PDB entry 9N36 | electron microscopy, 2.72 A resolution | chains A and C of the 5 polymer chains in the assembly

Chain A:
Name: RNA-directed RNA polymerase L
From: human respiratory syncytial virus
Notes: EC 2.7.7.48, 3.6.1.-, 2.7.7.88, 2.1.1.375
Reference sequence: P28887 (L_HRSVA); residues 1-2165 here = UniProt positions 1-2165
Amino-acid sequence (2201 residues; numbered -35 to 2165; the number before each row is that of its first residue; numbers below 1 keep their minus sign (Met-35 is residue -35)):
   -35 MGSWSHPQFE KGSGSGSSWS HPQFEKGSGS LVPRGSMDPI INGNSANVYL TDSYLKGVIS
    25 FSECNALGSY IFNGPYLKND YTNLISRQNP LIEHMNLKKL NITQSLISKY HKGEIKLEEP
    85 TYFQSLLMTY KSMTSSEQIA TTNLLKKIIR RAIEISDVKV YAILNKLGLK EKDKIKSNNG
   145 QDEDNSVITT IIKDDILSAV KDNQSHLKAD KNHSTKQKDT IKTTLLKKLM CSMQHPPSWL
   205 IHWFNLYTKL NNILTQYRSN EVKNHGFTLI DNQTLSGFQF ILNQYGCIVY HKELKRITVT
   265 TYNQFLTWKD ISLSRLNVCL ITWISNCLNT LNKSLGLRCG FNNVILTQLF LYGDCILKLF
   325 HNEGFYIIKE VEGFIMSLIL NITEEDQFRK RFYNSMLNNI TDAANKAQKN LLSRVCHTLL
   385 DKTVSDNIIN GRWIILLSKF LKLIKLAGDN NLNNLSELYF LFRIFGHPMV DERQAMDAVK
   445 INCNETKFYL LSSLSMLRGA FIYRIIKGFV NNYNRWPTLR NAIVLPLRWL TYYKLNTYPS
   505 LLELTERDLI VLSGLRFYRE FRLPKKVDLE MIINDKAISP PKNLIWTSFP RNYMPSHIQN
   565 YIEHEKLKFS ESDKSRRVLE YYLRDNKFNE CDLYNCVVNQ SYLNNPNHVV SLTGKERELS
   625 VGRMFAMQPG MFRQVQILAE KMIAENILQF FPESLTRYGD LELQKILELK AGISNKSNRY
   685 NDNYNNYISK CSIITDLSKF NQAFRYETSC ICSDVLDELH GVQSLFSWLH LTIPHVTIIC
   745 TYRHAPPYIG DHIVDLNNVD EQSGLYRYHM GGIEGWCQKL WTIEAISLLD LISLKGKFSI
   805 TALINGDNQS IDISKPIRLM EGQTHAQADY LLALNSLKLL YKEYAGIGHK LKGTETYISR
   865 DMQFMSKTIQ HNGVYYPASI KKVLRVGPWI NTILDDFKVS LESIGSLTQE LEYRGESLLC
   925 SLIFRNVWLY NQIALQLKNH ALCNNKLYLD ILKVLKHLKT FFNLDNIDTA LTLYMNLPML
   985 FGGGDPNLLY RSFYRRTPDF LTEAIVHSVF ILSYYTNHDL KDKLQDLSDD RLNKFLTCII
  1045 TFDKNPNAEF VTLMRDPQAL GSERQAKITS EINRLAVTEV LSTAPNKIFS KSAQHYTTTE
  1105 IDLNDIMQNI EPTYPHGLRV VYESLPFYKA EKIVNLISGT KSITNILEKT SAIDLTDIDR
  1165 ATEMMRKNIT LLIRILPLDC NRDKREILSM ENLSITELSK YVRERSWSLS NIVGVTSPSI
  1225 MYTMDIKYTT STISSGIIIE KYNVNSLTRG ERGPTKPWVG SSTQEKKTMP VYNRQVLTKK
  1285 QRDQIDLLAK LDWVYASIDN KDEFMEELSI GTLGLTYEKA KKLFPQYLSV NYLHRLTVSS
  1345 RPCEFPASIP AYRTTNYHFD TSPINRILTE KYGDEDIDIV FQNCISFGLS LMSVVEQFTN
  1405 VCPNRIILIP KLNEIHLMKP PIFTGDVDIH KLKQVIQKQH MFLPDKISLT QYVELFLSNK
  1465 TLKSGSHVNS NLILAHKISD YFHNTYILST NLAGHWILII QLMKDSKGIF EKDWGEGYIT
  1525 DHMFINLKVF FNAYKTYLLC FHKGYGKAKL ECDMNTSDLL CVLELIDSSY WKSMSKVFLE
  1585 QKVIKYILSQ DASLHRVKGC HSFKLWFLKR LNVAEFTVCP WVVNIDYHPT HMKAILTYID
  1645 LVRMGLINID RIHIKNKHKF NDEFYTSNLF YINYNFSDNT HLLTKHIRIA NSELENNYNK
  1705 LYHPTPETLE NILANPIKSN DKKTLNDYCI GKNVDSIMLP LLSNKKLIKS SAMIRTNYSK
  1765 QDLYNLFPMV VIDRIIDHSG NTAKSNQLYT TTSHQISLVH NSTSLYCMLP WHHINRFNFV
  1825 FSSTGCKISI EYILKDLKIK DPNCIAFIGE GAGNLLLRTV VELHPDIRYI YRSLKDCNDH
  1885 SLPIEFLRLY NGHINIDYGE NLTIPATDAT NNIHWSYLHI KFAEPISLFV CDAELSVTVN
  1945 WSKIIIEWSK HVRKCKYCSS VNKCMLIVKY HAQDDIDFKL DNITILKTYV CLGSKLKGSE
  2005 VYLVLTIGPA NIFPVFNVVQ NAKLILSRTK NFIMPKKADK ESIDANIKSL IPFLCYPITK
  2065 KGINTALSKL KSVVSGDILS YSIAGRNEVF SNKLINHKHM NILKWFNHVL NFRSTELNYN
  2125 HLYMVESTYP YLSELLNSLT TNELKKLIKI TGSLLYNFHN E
Unresolved in the structure: -35 to 10, 134-183, 619-626, 678-689, 1461-2165
Differences from the reference sequence: initiating methionine (-35); expression tag (-34 to 0)
Residues lining bound ligands: A1BVR (5-(5-bromo-1-methyl-2-oxo-1,2-dihydrospiro[indole-3,4'-piperidin]-1'-yl)-3-chloropyridine-2-carbonitrile): Glu336, Gly337, Met340, Phe356, Tyr423, Ile698, Thr699, Asp700, Asn812, Thr858, Glu859, Thr860, Tyr861, Phe868, Lys871, Ile873, Lys885
UniProt features mapped onto this chain:
  - active site: His1338 (Nucleophile), Lys1831 (For mRNA (nucleoside-2'-O-)-methyltransferase activity), Asp1936 (For mRNA (nucleoside-2'-O-)-methyltransferase activity), Lys1973 (For mRNA (nucleoside-2'-O-)-methyltransferase activity), Glu2004 (For mRNA (nucleoside-2'-O-)-methyltransferase activity)
  - binding site (Mg(2+)): Asp700, Asp811
  - binding site (substrate): Gly1853 to Gly1857
  - natural variant: Cys319 (C319Y: In strain: Cold-passage attenuated), His1690 (H1690Y: In strain: Cold-passage attenuated)
  - mutagenesis: Asp811 (D811A: Complete loss of RNA synthesis), Asn812 (N812A: Complete loss of RNA synthesis), Pro1261 (P1261A: Inhibition of RNA synthesis), Trp1262 (W1262A: Inhibition of RNA synthesis), Pro1274 (P1274A: No effect on RNA synthesis), Tyr1276 (Y1276A: No effect on RNA synthesis), Arg1820 (R1820A: Complete loss of methyltransferase activity), Gly1855 (G1855S: Complete loss of methyltransferase activity), Asp1936 (D1936A: About 90% loss of methyltransferase activity), Glu1938 (E1938A: Complete loss of methyltransferase activity), Ser1998 (S1998A: Complete loss of methyltransferase activity), Glu2004 (E2004A: Complete loss of methyltransferase activity)
What the authors report for this chain:
  - binding site for A1BVR: Gly337, Tyr423, Asn812, Tyr861, Phe868, Lys871, Lys885
  - catalytic residues: Gly810 to Asn812 (citing earlier work)
  - conformationally variable residues (order/disorder transition, side-chain flip): Glu336, Met340, Tyr423, Phe655 to Ile677, Lys783, Asn812, Phe868, Lys871, Lys885
  - contacts within the chain: Arg468-Asp794 (salt bridge), Arg468-Glu657 (salt bridge), Thr660-Asn809

Chain C:
Name: Phosphoprotein
From: human respiratory syncytial virus
Reference sequence: P03421 (PHOSP_HRSVA); numbering as in UniProt (aligned over 1-241)
Amino-acid sequence (256 residues; numbered 1 to 256; the number before each row is that of its first residue):
     1 MEKFAPEFHG EDANNRATKF LESIKGKFTS PKDPKKKDSI ISVNSIDIEV TKESPITSNS
    61 TIINPTNETD DTAGNKPNYQ RKPLVSFKED PTPSDNPFSK LYKETIETFD NNEEESSYSY
   121 EEINDQTNDN ITARLDRIDE KLSEILGMLH TLVVASAGPT SARDGIRDAM VGLREEMIEK
   181 IRTEALMTND RLEAMARLRN EESEKMAKDT SDEVSLNPTS EKLNNLLEGN DSDNDLSLED
   241 FKGENLYFQG HHHHHH
Unresolved in the structure: 1-129, 187-256
Differences from the reference sequence: variant Val171 (Ile in P03421); expression tag (242-256)
UniProt features mapped onto this chain:
  - region: Met1 to Ser30 (Binding to monomeric RNA-free nucleoprotein), Ser39 to Thr57 (Important for viral particle assembly), Arg81 to Phe87 (Binding to host phosphatase PP1), Asp90 to Asp110 (Binding to protein M2-1), Leu216 to Ser232 (Binding to RNA-directed RNA polymerase L), Ser232 to Phe241 (Binding to the N-RNA complex)
  - site: Thr108 (Interaction with protein M2-1)
  - modified residue: Thr108 (Phosphothreonine), Ser116 (Phosphoserine), Ser117 (Phosphoserine), Ser119 (Phosphoserine), Ser232 (Phosphoserine), Ser237 (Phosphoserine)
  - natural variant: Val171 (I171V: this construct carries the variant)
  - mutagenesis: Phe87 (F87A: Almost complete loss of viral transcription. Complete loss of interaction with host phosphatase PP1), Phe98 (F98A: Complete loss of interaction with protein M2-1. Almost complete loss of viral transcription and loss of localization of protein M2-1 in inclusion bodies), Leu101 (L101A: Complete loss of interaction with protein M2-1. Almost complete loss of viral transcription and loss of localization of protein M2-1 in inclusion bodies), Tyr102 (Y102A: Complete loss of interaction with protein M2-1. Almost complete loss of viral transcription and loss of localization of protein M2-1 in inclusion bodies), Thr105 (T105A/D: Complete loss of interaction with protein M2-1. Almost complete loss of viral transcription and loss of localization of protein M2-1 in inclusion bodies), Ile106 (I106A: Complete loss of interaction with protein M2-1. Almost complete loss of viral transcription and loss of localization of protein M2-1 in inclusion bodies), Thr108 (T108D: Loss of interaction with protein M2-1 and loss of localization of protein M2-1 in inclusion bodies), Phe109 (F109A: Complete loss of interaction with protein M2-1. Almost complete loss of viral transcription and loss of localization of protein M2-1 in inclusion bodies), Ser116 to Ser119 (60% loss of transcription inhibition by M2-2), Gly172 (G172S: Almost complete loss of interaction with the nucleoprotein), Glu176 (E176G: Complete loss of interaction with the nucleoprotein), Asp233 (D233A: Complete loss of interaction with the N-RNA complex; when associated with A-239), 4 further mutagenesis entries in UniProt

Interface between chain A and chain C:
Pairs across the interface (59):
  Leu455(A) - Met148(C)
  Ser456(A) - Met148(C)
  Leu458(A) - Thr151(C)
  Ser459(A) - Met148(C)  hydrogen bond
  Ser459(A) - Thr151(C)  hydrogen bond
  Arg462(A) - His150(C)  hydrogen bond
  Val488(A) - Ser143(C)  hydrogen bond (backbone-side chain)
  Val488(A) - Leu146(C)  hydrophobic
  Arg492(A) - Glu140(C)
  Arg511(A) - Glu140(C)  salt bridge
  Arg511(A) - Glu144(C)  salt bridge
  Ile514(A) - Glu144(C)
  Ile514(A) - Gly147(C)
  Ile514(A) - Met148(C)  hydrophobic
  Ser517(A) - Gly147(C)
  Ser517(A) - His150(C)  hydrogen bond (backbone-side chain)
  Ser517(A) - Thr151(C)
  Gly518(A) - Gly147(C)
  Gly518(A) - His150(C)
  Arg520(A) - His150(C)
  Tyr522(A) - Glu175(C)
  Arg523(A) - Glu175(C)
  Arg523(A) - Glu176(C)  salt bridge
  Arg523(A) - Glu179(C)  salt bridge
  Tyr598(A) - Glu176(C)  hydrogen bond
  Val602(A) - Glu176(C)
  Val602(A) - Lys180(C)
  Asn603(A) - Lys180(C)
  Gln604(A) - Asp168(C)
  Asn608(A) - Ala162(C)  hydrogen bond (side chain-backbone)
  Asn608(A) - Arg163(C)
  Tyr710(A) - Val154(C)
  Tyr710(A) - Ala155(C)
  Tyr710(A) - Ala157(C)  hydrogen bond (side chain-backbone)
  Tyr710(A) - Gly158(C)
  Tyr710(A) - Arg167(C)  hydrogen bond
  Glu711(A) - Ala155(C)
  Asp718(A) - Val154(C)
  Asp718(A) - Arg174(C)  salt bridge
  Asp721(A) - Arg174(C)
  Glu722(A) - Arg174(C)  salt bridge
  His724(A) - Glu176(C)
  Gly725(A) - Arg174(C)
  Gly725(A) - Glu175(C)  hydrogen bond (backbone-backbone)
  Gly725(A) - Glu176(C)  hydrogen bond (backbone-backbone)
  Val726(A) - Arg174(C)  hydrogen bond (backbone-side chain)
  Gln727(A) - Asp168(C)  hydrogen bond
  Gln727(A) - Gly172(C)  hydrogen bond (side chain-backbone)
  Gln727(A) - Leu173(C)
  Gln727(A) - Arg174(C)
  Gln727(A) - Met177(C)
  Ser728(A) - Arg167(C)
  His734(A) - Pro159(C)
  Leu735(A) - Gly158(C)
  Leu735(A) - Pro159(C)
  Leu735(A) - Ala162(C)  hydrophobic
  Leu735(A) - Arg167(C)
  His739(A) - Pro159(C)  hydrogen bond (side chain-backbone)
  His739(A) - Arg163(C)
Also at the interface, not in a pair above, chain A (44 interface residues in all): Arg484, Leu489, Pro490, Leu491, Val515, Leu519, Asn599, Leu607, Cys714, Ile715, Ser731, Pro738
Also at the interface, not in a pair above, chain C (30 interface residues in all): Asp136, Arg137, Lys141, Leu152, Val171

Overview:
44 residues of chain A face 30 of chain C across their interface; the contacts include 15 hydrogen bonds and 6
salt bridges. Among the polar pairs are Arg511(A)-Glu140(C), Arg511(A)-Glu144(C) and Arg523(A)-Glu176(C).
Chain A binds compound A1BVR. From the paper: the catalytic residue Gly810(A); a binding site for A1BVR at
Gly337(A), Tyr423(A) and Asn812(A) among others.
Chain A is RNA-directed RNA polymerase L and chain C is Phosphoprotein, both from human respiratory syncytial
virus; the structure, CryoEM structure Of Respiratory Syncytial Virus Polymerase with novel non-nucleoside
inhibitor compound 22, was determined by electron microscopy.
